PDB entry 8RCD | electron microscopy, 3.20 A resolution | chains B and C of the 9 polymer chains in the assembly

== Chain B (and C) ==
Protein: DNA repair protein RAD51 homolog 1
Source organism: Homo sapiens
Notes: chain C of this document is another copy of the same molecule, construct and numbering; everything in this record applies to it too
UniProt: Q06609 (RAD51_HUMAN); residues 1-339 here = UniProt positions 1-339
Amino-acid sequence (339 residues; numbered 1 to 339; the number before each row is that of its first residue):
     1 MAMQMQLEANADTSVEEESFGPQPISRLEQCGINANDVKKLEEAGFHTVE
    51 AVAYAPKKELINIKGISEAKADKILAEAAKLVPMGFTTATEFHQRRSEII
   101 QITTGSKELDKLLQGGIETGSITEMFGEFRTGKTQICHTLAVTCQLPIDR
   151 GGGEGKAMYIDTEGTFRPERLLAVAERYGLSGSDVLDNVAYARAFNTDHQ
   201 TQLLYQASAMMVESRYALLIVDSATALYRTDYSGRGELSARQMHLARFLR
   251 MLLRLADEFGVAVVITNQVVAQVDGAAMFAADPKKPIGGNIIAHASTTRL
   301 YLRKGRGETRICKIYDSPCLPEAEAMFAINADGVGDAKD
Disordered / not traced: 1-20, 274-282
Metal / ion sites: Ca2+ site 1: Thr-134, Glu-163 (together with ATP); Ca2+ site 2: Ala-293, Ser-296, Asp-316 (together with ATP)
Residues lining bound ligands:
  - ATP (adenosine-5'-triphosphate), molecule 1: Glu-128, Phe-129, Arg-130, Thr-131, Gly-132, Lys-133, Thr-134, Gln-135, Glu-163, Arg-170, Arg-310, Ile-329, Asn-330, Ala-331
  - ATP, molecule 2: Ala-293, His-294, Ser-296, Asp-316, Ser-317, Pro-318, Cys-319, Leu-320, Pro-321, Glu-322
What the authors report for this chain:
  - binding site for the 23-nt DNA strand: Val-273

== Chain B / chain C interface ==
Contacting residue pairs (74):
  Tyr-54(B) / Phe-195(C)
  Tyr-54(B) / Asn-196(C)  hydrogen bond (backbone-side chain)
  Ala-55(B) / Asn-196(C)  hydrogen bond (backbone-side chain)
  Pro-56(B) / Asn-196(C)
  Pro-56(B) / Asp-231(C)
  Lys-57(B) / Asp-198(C)
  Lys-58(B) / Asp-231(C)  hydrogen bond (side chain-backbone)
  Lys-58(B) / Tyr-232(C)
  Lys-58(B) / Glu-237(C)  salt bridge
  Met-84(B) / Phe-195(C)  hydrophobic
  Met-84(B) / His-199(C)  hydrogen bond (backbone-side chain)
  Met-84(B) / Leu-203(C)
  Gly-85(B) / Gln-206(C)
  Phe-86(B) / Met-158(C)  hydrophobic
  Phe-86(B) / Ala-190(C)
  Phe-86(B) / Tyr-191(C)
  Phe-86(B) / Ala-192(C)  hydrophobic
  Phe-86(B) / Leu-203(C)
  Phe-86(B) / Met-210(C)  hydrophobic
  Thr-87(B) / Ala-190(C)
  Thr-87(B) / Tyr-191(C)  hydrogen bond (backbone-backbone)
  Thr-88(B) / Leu-186(C)
  Thr-88(B) / Asp-187(C)
  Thr-88(B) / Val-189(C)
  Ala-89(B) / Leu-186(C)
  Ala-89(B) / Val-189(C)  hydrogen bond (backbone-backbone)
  Thr-90(B) / Leu-186(C)  hydrogen bond (side chain-backbone)
  Thr-90(B) / Asp-187(C)  hydrogen bond
  Phe-92(B) / Phe-166(C)
  Phe-92(B) / Pro-168(C)  hydrophobic
  Phe-92(B) / Tyr-191(C)  hydrophobic
  His-93(B) / Pro-168(C)
  His-93(B) / Leu-172(C)
  His-93(B) / Leu-186(C)
  Arg-96(B) / Arg-167(C)
  Arg-96(B) / Glu-169(C)  salt bridge
  Met-243(B) / Arg-229(C)
  Met-243(B) / Tyr-232(C)
  Met-243(B) / Ser-233(C)
  Ala-246(B) / Thr-230(C)
  Arg-247(B) / Thr-230(C)
  Arg-247(B) / Ser-233(C)  hydrogen bond
  Arg-250(B) / Phe-195(C)
  Arg-250(B) / Leu-227(C)  hydrogen bond (side chain-backbone)
  Arg-250(B) / Thr-230(C)
  Arg-250(B) / Asp-231(C)  salt bridge
  Leu-253(B) / Arg-193(C)
  Asp-257(B) / Arg-193(C)  salt bridge
  Asp-257(B) / Phe-195(C)
  Asn-290(B) / Val-269(C)
  Asn-290(B) / Val-270(C)
  Asn-290(B) / Ala-271(C)
  Asn-290(B) / Lys-284(C)
  Ile-291(B) / Arg-229(C)
  Ala-293(B) / Phe-129(C)
  His-294(B) / Gly-127(C)
  His-294(B) / Glu-128(C)
  His-294(B) / Phe-129(C)
  His-294(B) / Lys-133(C)
  His-294(B) / Gln-268(C)
  His-294(B) / Val-269(C)  hydrogen bond (side chain-backbone)
  Thr-297(B) / Thr-165(C)
  Thr-297(B) / Arg-167(C)
  Arg-299(B) / Phe-129(C)
  Tyr-315(B) / Phe-129(C)  hydrophobic
  Tyr-315(B) / Arg-130(C)
  Asp-316(B) / Phe-129(C)
  Asp-316(B) / Arg-130(C)
  Pro-318(B) / Gln-135(C)  hydrogen bond (backbone-side chain)
  Pro-318(B) / Arg-167(C)
  Pro-318(B) / Arg-170(C)
  Cys-319(B) / Arg-167(C)
  Cys-319(B) / Arg-170(C)
  Glu-322(B) / Gly-307(C)
Interface residues without a listed pair, chain B (34 interface residues in all): Glu-118, Leu-238
Interface residues without a listed pair, chain C (46 interface residues in all): Ile-160, Ser-183, Asn-188, Ala-207, Val-273

== In short ==
Chain B and chain C form an interface of 34 and 46 residues respectively, with 12 hydrogen bonds and 4 salt
bridges. Among the polar pairs are Lys-58(B)/Glu-237(C), Arg-96(B)/Glu-169(C) and Arg-250(B)/Asp-231(C).
Ligands of chain B: ATP. Thr-134(B) and Glu-163(B) form the Ca2+ site 1. From the paper: a binding site for
the 23-nt DNA strand at Val-273(B).
Chain B and chain C are both DNA repair protein RAD51 homolog 1 (Homo sapiens); the structure, RAD51
nucleoprotein filament on abasic single-stranded DNA, was determined by electron microscopy, deposited
together with 8RCF.
